Entry 8XVU (electron microscopy, 3.09 A resolution); this record covers chains R and E of the 3 polymer chains in the assembly.

Chain R:
Molecule: C-X-C chemokine receptor type 2
Organism: Homo sapiens
Reference sequence: P25025 (CXCR2_HUMAN); residues 2-360 here = UniProt positions 2-360
Sequence (416 residues; numbered -55 to 360; the number before each row is that of its first residue; numbers below 1 keep their minus sign (Met-55 is residue -55)):
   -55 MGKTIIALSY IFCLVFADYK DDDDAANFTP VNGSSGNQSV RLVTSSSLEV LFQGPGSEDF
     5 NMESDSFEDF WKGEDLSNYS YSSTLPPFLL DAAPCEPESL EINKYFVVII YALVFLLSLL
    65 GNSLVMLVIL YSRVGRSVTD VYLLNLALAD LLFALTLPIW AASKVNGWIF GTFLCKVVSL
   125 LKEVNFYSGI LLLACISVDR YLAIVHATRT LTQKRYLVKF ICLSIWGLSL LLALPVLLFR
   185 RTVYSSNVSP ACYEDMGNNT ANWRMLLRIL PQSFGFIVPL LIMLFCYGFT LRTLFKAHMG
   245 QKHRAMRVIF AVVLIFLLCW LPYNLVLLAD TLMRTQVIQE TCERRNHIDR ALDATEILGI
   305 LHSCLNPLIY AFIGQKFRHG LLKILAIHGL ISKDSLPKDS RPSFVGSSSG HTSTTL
Disordered / not traced: -55 to 32, 331-360
Construct notes: initiating methionine (-55); expression tag (-54 to 1)
Disulfide bonds: Cys39-Cys286, Cys119-Cys196

Chain E:
Molecule: C-X-C motif chemokine 2
Organism: Homo sapiens
Reference sequence: P19875 (CXCL2_HUMAN); residues 1-73 here correspond to UniProt positions 35-107 (UniProt number = residue number + 34)
Sequence (73 residues; each row starts with the number of its first residue):
     1 APLATELRCQ CLQTLQGIHL KNIQSVKVKS PGPHCAQTEV IATLKNGQKA CLNPASPMVK
    61 KIIEKMLKNG KSN
Disordered / not traced: 1-8, 69-73
Disulfide bonds: Cys9-Cys35, Cys11-Cys51

How chain R and chain E interact:
Pairs across the interface (5):
  Arg185(R) with Lys45(E), hydrogen bond (side chain-backbone)
  Tyr188(R) with Gln24(E), hydrogen bond (backbone-side chain); Lys45(E); Asn46(E); Gly47(E)
Interface residues without a listed pair, chain R (4 interface residues in all): Thr186, Val187

In short:
Chain R and chain E each contribute 4 residues to their interface; the contacts include 2 hydrogen bonds.
Polar pairs include Arg185(R)-Lys45(E) and Tyr188(R)-Gln24(E).
Here chain R is C-X-C chemokine receptor type 2 and chain E is C-X-C motif chemokine 2, both from Homo
sapiens. Entry 8XVU (Structure of CXCR2 bound to CXCL2 (Ligand-receptor focused map)) was determined by
electron microscopy together with 8XWA, 8XWF, 8XWM, 8XWN, 8XWS, 8XWV and 6 further entries from the same
study.
